Entry 2QZY (X-ray diffraction, 1.90 A resolution); this record covers chain A.

== Chain A ==
Name: Phosphoenolpyruvate carboxykinase [GTP]
Source organism: Gallus gallus
Notes: EC 4.1.1.32; fragment: mature mitochondrial protein
UniProtKB: P21642 (PPCKM_CHICK); aligned to UniProt positions 34-641 over residues 34-641
Amino-acid sequence (608 residues; each row starts with the number of its first residue):
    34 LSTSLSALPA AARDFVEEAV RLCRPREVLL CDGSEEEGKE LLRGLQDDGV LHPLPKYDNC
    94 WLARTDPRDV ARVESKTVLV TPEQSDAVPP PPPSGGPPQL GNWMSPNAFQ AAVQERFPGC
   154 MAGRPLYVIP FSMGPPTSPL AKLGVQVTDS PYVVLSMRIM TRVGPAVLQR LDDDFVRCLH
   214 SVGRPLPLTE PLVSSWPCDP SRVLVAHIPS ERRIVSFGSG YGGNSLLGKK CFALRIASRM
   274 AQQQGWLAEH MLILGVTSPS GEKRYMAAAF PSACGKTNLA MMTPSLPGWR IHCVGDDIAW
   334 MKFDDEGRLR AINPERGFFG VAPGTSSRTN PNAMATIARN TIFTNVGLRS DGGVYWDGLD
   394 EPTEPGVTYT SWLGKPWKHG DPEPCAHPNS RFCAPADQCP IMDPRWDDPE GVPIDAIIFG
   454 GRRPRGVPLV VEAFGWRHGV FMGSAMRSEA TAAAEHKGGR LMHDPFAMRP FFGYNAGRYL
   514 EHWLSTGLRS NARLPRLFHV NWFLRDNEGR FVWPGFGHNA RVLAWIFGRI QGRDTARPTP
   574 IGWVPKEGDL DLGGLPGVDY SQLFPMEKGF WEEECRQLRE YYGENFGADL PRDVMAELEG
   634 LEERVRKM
Disordered / not traced: 482-493
Differences from the reference sequence: insertion (129)
Metal / ion sites: Mn2+ near Asp330 (its only coordinating residue here)
Ligand contacts: phosphoenolpyruvate (PEP): Ala104, Arg105, Tyr254, Gly255, Gly256, Lys263, Phe352, Asn422, Arg424, Phe504
Curated features (UniProtKB/Swiss-Prot):
  - binding site (phosphoenolpyruvate): Arg105, Gly256, Asn422, Arg424
  - binding site (Mn(2+)): Lys263, His283, Cys307, Asp330
  - binding site (GDP): Ala306, Cys307, Gly308, Lys309, Thr310, Asn311, Pro356, Arg455, Trp535, Phe544, Phe549, Asn552

== Summary ==
Chain A binds phosphoenolpyruvate. Curated annotation (UniProt) lists 4 phosphoenolpyruvate-binding residues,
4 Mn2+-binding residues and 12 GDP-binding residues.
Chain A is Phosphoenolpyruvate carboxykinase [GTP] (Gallus gallus); the structure, The structure of chicken
mitochondrial PEPCK in complex with PEP, was determined by X-ray diffraction (same publication as 2FAF and
2FAH).
